8U10 - chains c and d of the 58 polymer chains in the assembly; structure by electron microscopy, 3.20 A resolution.

# Chain c (and d)
Protein: Portal protein
Source organism: Salmonella phage P22
Notes: chain d of this document is another copy of the same molecule, construct and numbering; everything in this record applies to it too
UniProtKB: P26744 (PORTL_BPP22); residue numbers follow UniProt; this construct covers 1-725
Amino-acid sequence (725 residues; numbered 1 to 725; the number before each row is that of its first residue):
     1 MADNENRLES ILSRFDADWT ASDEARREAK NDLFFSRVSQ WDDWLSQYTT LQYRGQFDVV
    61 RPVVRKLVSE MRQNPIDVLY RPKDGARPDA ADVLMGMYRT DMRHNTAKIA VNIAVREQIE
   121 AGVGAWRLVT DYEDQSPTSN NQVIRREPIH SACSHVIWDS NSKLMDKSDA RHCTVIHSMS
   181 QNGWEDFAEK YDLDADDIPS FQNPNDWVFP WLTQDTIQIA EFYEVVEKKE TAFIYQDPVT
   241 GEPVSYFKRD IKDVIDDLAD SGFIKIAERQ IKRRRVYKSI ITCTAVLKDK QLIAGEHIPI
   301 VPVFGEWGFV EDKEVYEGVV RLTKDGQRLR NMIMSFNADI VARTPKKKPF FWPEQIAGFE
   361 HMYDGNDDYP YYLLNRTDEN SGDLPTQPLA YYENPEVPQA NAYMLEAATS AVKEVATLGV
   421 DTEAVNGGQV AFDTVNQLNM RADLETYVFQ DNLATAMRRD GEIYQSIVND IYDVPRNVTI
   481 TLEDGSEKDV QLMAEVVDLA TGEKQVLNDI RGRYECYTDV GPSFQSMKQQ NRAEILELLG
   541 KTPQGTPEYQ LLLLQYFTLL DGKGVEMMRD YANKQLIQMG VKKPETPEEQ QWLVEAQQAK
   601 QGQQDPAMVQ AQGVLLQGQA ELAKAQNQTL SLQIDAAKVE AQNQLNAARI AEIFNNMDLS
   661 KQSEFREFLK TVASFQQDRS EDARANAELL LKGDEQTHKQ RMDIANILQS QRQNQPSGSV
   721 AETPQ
Disordered / not traced: 1-4, 421-444, 481-491, 584-725

# Chain c / chain d interface
Residue-residue contacts (176):
  K30(c) - E311(d)  salt bridge
  R37(c) - W307(d)
  R37(c) - G308(d)
  R37(c) - V310(d)
  V38(c) - V310(d)  hydrophobic
  Y53(c) - L329(d)
  G55(c) - D325(d)
  Q56(c) - L322(d)
  Q56(c) - D325(d)  hydrogen bond (backbone-side chain)
  F57(c) - L329(d)  hydrophobic
  D58(c) - L322(d)
  D58(c) - V415(d)
  V59(c) - E414(d)
  R61(c) - E306(d)  salt bridge
  R61(c) - E317(d)  salt bridge
  R61(c) - L322(d)
  P62(c) - E414(d)
  P62(c) - T417(d)
  R65(c) - E306(d)  salt bridge
  R65(c) - E317(d)  salt bridge
  R65(c) - G318(d)
  R65(c) - L322(d)
  R65(c) - V415(d)  hydrogen bond (side chain-backbone)
  R65(c) - T417(d)
  R65(c) - G419(d)
  S69(c) - Y447(d)
  S69(c) - V448(d)
  R72(c) - V448(d)
  R72(c) - D451(d)  salt bridge
  R72(c) - N452(d)
  Q73(c) - Y447(d)
  R103(c) - K83(d)
  R103(c) - Y517(d)
  H104(c) - E462(d)
  N105(c) - D166(d)  hydrogen bond
  N105(c) - T455(d)  hydrogen bond (side chain-backbone)
  N105(c) - R458(d)  hydrogen bond
  N105(c) - R459(d)
  T106(c) - L164(d)
  K108(c) - R458(d)
  I109(c) - L164(d)  hydrophobic
  I109(c) - M165(d)  hydrophobic
  I109(c) - D166(d)
  I113(c) - W307(d)  hydrophobic
  R116(c) - W307(d)
  Y132(c) - K272(d)  hydrogen bond (backbone-side chain)
  D134(c) - K229(d)  salt bridge
  D134(c) - I271(d)
  D134(c) - K272(d)
  Q135(c) - F247(d)
  Q135(c) - K272(d)
  Q135(c) - R273(d)
  Q135(c) - E296(d)  hydrogen bond
  Q135(c) - R511(d)
  Q135(c) - R513(d)
  Q135(c) - Y514(d)
  S136(c) - Y514(d)
  P148(c) - K163(d)
  H150(c) - K163(d)  hydrogen bond (side chain-backbone)
  H150(c) - W307(d)
  H150(c) - F309(d)
  S151(c) - F309(d)
  S151(c) - E311(d)  hydrogen bond (side chain-backbone)
  S154(c) - E311(d)  hydrogen bond
  H155(c) - E311(d)  salt bridge
  S178(c) - K163(d)
  S178(c) - D312(d)  hydrogen bond
  M179(c) - N161(d)
  S180(c) - S160(d)
  S180(c) - N161(d)
  N182(c) - R171(d)  hydrogen bond
  N182(c) - H172(d)
  G183(c) - N161(d)
  D186(c) - R171(d)  salt bridge
  P204(c) - E311(d)
  N205(c) - E311(d)
  W211(c) - V310(d)
  W211(c) - E311(d)
  W211(c) - K313(d)
  L212(c) - E24(d)
  L212(c) - K313(d)  hydrogen bond (backbone-side chain)
  Q214(c) - A21(d)
  Q214(c) - D312(d)  hydrogen bond (side chain-backbone)
  Q214(c) - K313(d)
  T216(c) - D312(d)  hydrogen bond
  R330(c) - A411(d)
  M334(c) - M404(d)  hydrophobic
  M334(c) - A407(d)  hydrophobic
  N337(c) - Y403(d)
  N337(c) - M404(d)
  I340(c) - A400(d)  hydrophobic
  V341(c) - A400(d)
  V341(c) - N401(d)
  V341(c) - M404(d)  hydrophobic
  K347(c) - E393(d)  salt bridge
  K347(c) - E396(d)  salt bridge
  P349(c) - Y392(d)
  F359(c) - P353(d)  hydrophobic
  Y363(c) - P345(d)
  Y363(c) - F350(d)  hydrophobic
  G365(c) - P345(d)
  D367(c) - K346(d)
  D367(c) - K348(d)  salt bridge
  Y369(c) - K348(d)  hydrogen bond (backbone-side chain)
  P370(c) - K348(d)
  P370(c) - Y363(d)
  Y371(c) - K348(d)
  Y371(c) - P349(d)
  Y371(c) - F351(d)  hydrophobic
  Y371(c) - I356(d)
  Y371(c) - E360(d)
  Y371(c) - Y363(d)  hydrophobic
  Y372(c) - P345(d)
  Y372(c) - K346(d)  hydrogen bond (side chain-backbone)
  Y372(c) - K348(d)
  Y372(c) - P349(d)  hydrogen bond (backbone-backbone)
  Y372(c) - F350(d)
  Y372(c) - F351(d)  hydrogen bond (backbone-backbone)
  Y372(c) - Y392(d)  hydrophobic
  L373(c) - F351(d)
  L374(c) - F350(d)  hydrophobic
  L374(c) - F351(d)  hydrogen bond (backbone-backbone)
  L374(c) - W352(d)
  L374(c) - P353(d)
  N375(c) - W352(d)
  R376(c) - W352(d)
  R376(c) - E354(d)  salt bridge
  R376(c) - D378(d)  salt bridge
  R376(c) - L384(d)
  T386(c) - Q387(d)
  L389(c) - F350(d)  hydrophobic
  Y391(c) - Y391(d)  hydrogen bond (side chain-backbone)
  Y391(c) - Y392(d)
  Y391(c) - E393(d)  hydrogen bond (side chain-backbone)
  N394(c) - E396(d)
  N394(c) - P398(d)
  P395(c) - P398(d)
  P395(c) - Q399(d)
  P395(c) - A400(d)  hydrogen bond (backbone-backbone)
  E396(c) - Q399(d)
  E396(c) - A400(d)
  V397(c) - Q399(d)  hydrogen bond (backbone-side chain)
  A402(c) - Y403(d)
  L405(c) - Y403(d)
  K413(c) - E414(d)
  Q525(c) - R458(d)
  Q525(c) - Y517(d)
  Q525(c) - T518(d)
  Q525(c) - D519(d)  hydrogen bond
  S526(c) - D84(d)
  S526(c) - Y517(d)  hydrogen bond
  M527(c) - D84(d)
  K528(c) - D84(d)
  Q529(c) - R81(d)
  Q529(c) - Y517(d)
  Q529(c) - D519(d)  hydrogen bond
  R532(c) - R81(d)
  Q555(c) - K541(d)
  Y556(c) - L538(d)  hydrophobic
  Y556(c) - T542(d)  hydrogen bond
  Y556(c) - L551(d)
  L559(c) - L538(d)  hydrophobic
  L560(c) - R81(d)
  L560(c) - E534(d)
  D561(c) - P88(d)
  D561(c) - D89(d)
  G564(c) - L554(d)
  V565(c) - E534(d)
  V565(c) - I535(d)  hydrophobic
  M567(c) - L554(d)  hydrophobic
  M567(c) - V581(d)  hydrophobic
  M567(c) - K582(d)
  M568(c) - L551(d)  hydrophobic
  M568(c) - L554(d)  hydrophobic
  Y571(c) - T546(d)
  Y571(c) - Q550(d)
Also at the interface, not in a pair above, chain c (106 interface residues in all): L33, R54, K66, V68, G96, T100, N112, E117, E133, T213, A338, F351, N366, Y549, L552, K563, R569
Also at the interface, not in a pair above, chain d (103 interface residues in all): R14, Q270, V315, G326, I333, D364, S381, L418, V420, N531, P543, P547, L576

# In short
106 residues of chain c face 103 of chain d across their interface, with 28 hydrogen bonds and 14 salt
bridges. Among the polar pairs are K30(c)-E311(d), R61(c)-E306(d) and R61(c)-E317(d).
Chain c and chain d are both Portal protein (Salmonella phage P22); the structure, In situ cryo-EM structure
of bacteriophage P22 gp1:gp4:gp5:gp10:gp9 N-term complex in conformation 1 at 3.2A resolution, was determined
by electron microscopy together with 8TVR, 8TVU, 8U1O and 8U11 from the same study.
